Entry 5Y2C (X-ray diffraction, 2.45 A resolution); this record covers chain A.

Chain A:
Molecule: insect group II chitinase
Organism: Ostrinia furnacalis
Sequence (383 residues; each row starts with the number of its first residue):
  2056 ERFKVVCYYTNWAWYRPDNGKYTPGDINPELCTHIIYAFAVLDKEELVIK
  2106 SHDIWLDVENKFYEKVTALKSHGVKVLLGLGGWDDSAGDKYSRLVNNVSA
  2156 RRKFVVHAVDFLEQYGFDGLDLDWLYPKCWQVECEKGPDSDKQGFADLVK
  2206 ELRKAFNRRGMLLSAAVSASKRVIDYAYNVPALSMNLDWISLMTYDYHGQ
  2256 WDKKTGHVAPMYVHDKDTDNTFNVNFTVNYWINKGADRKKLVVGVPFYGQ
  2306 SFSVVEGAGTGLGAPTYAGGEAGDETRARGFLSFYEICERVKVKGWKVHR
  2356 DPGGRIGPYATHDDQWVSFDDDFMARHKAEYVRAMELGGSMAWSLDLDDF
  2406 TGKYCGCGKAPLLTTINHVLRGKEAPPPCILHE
Disulfide bonds: Cys2062-Cys2087, Cys2184-Cys2189, Cys2412-Cys2434
Covalent attachments: N-acetylglucosamine (NAG) linked to Asn2280; covalent link Cys2412-Cys2434
Reported in the primary citation:
  - binding site for N-acetylglucosamine: Trp2067, Trp2138, Asp2139, Tyr2250, Asp2251, Trp2256, Tyr2303
  - catalytic residues: Asp2178

Overview:
N-acetylglucosamine is covalently linked to Asn2280. The paper reports the catalytic residue Asp2178; a
binding site for N-acetylglucosamine at Trp2067, Trp2138 and Asp2139 among others.
Chain A is insect group II chitinase (Ostrinia furnacalis); the structure, Crystal structure of Ostrinia
furnacalis Group II chitinase catalytic domain 2 E2180L mutant in complex with ..., was determined by X-ray
diffraction together with 5Y29, 5Y2A and 5Y2B from the same study.
